8V9L - chains A and L of the 59 polymer chains in the assembly; structure by electron microscopy, 3.00 A resolution.

[Chain A]
Molecule: 23S Ribosomal RNA
Source organism: Mycolicibacterium smegmatis MC2 155
Sequence (3164 nucleotides; numbered -2 to 3161; the number before each row is that of its first residue; numbers below 1 keep their minus sign (U-2 is residue -2)):
    -2 UUGUAAGUGU UUAAGGGCGC AUGGUGGAUG CCUUGGCACU GGGAGCCGAU GAAGGACGUA
    58 GGAGGCUGCG AUAAGCCUCG GGGAGCUGUC AACCGAGCGU UGAUCCGAGG AUGUCCGAAU
   118 GGGGAAACCC GGCACGAGUG AUGUCGUGUC ACCAGGCGCU GAAUAUAUAG GCGUCUGGGG
   178 GGAACGCGGG GAAGUGAAAC AUCUCAGUAC CCGUAGGAAG AGAAAACAAA AUGUGAUUCC
   238 GUGAGUAGUG GCGAGCGAAA GCGGAGGAUG GCUAAACCGU AUGCAUGUGA UACCGGGUAG
   298 GGGUUGUGUG UGCGGGGUUG UGGGACCUAU CUUUCCGGCU CUACCUGGCU GGAGGGCAGU
   358 GAGAAAAUGU UGUGGUUAGC GGAAAUGGCU UGGGAUGGCC UGCCGUAGAC GGUGAGAGCC
   418 CGGUACGUGA AAACCCGACG UCUGUCUUGA UGGUGUUCCC GAGUAGCAGC GGGCCCGUGG
   478 AAUCUGCUGU GAAUCUGCCG GGACCACCCG GUAAGCCUGA AUACUUCCCA GUGACCGAUA
   538 GCGGAUUAGU ACCGUGAGGG AAUGGUGAAA AGUACCCCGG GAGGGGAGUG AAAGAGUACC
   598 UGAAACCGUG CGCUUACAAU CCGUCAGAGC CCUCGACGUG UCGUGGGGUG AUGGCGUGCC
   658 UUUUGAAGAA UGAGCCUGCG AGUCAGGGAC AUGUCGCGAG GUUAACCCGG GUGGGGUAGC
   718 CGCAGCGAAA GCGAGUCUGA AUAGGGCGUA UCCACACAAG AGUGUGUGGU GUAGUGGUGU
   778 GUUCUGGACC CGAAGCGGAG UGAUCUACCC AUGGCCAGGG UGAAGCGCGG GUAAGACCGC
   838 GUGGAGGCCC GAACCCACUU AGGUUGAAGA CUGAGGGGAU GAGCUGUGGG UAGGGGUGAA
   898 AGGCCAAUCA AACUCCGUGA UAGCUGGUUC UCCCCGAAAU GCAUUUAGGU GCAGCGUCGC
   958 AUGUUUCUUG CCGGAGGUAG AGCUACUGGA UGGCCGAUGG GCCCCACAGG GUUACUGACG
  1018 UCAGCCAAAC UCCGAAUGCC GGUAAGUCCA AGAGUGCGGC AGUGGGACGG CGGGGGAUAA
  1078 GCUCCGUGCG UCGAGAGGGA AACAGCCCAG AUCGCCGGCU AAGGCCCCUA AGCGUGUGCU
  1138 AAGUGGAAAA GGAUGUGCAG UCGCGAAGAC AACCAGGAGG UUGGCUUAGA AGCAGCCACC
  1198 CUUGAAAGAG UGCGUAAUAG CUCACUGGUC AAGUGAUUGU GCGCCGAUAA UGUAGCGGGG
  1258 CUCAAGCACA CCGCCGAAGC CGCGGCAGCC AACGUGUUGG CUGGGUAGGG GAGCGUCCUG
  1318 CAUCCGGUGA AGCCGCCGAG UGAUCGAGUG GUGGAGGGUG UGGGAGUGAG AAUGCAGGCA
  1378 UGAGUAGCGA UUAGGCAAGU GAGAACCUUG CCCGCCGAAA GACCAAGGGU UCCUGGGCCA
  1438 GGCCAGUCCG CCCAGGGUGA GUCGGGACCU AAGGCGAGGC CGACAGGCGU AGUCGAUGGA
  1498 CAACGGGUUG AUAUUCCCGU ACCCGUGUAU GUGCGUCCAU GAUGAAUCAG CGGUACUAAC
  1558 CAUCCAAAAC CACCGUGACC GCACCUUUCG GGGUGUGGCG UUGGUGGGGC UGCAUGGGAC
  1618 CUUCGUUGGU AGUAGUCAAG CGAUGGGGUG ACGCAGGAAG GUAGCCGUAC CGGUCAGUGG
  1678 UAAUACCGGG GUAAGCCUGU AGGGAGUCAG AUAGGUAAAU CCGUCUGGCA UAUAUCCUGA
  1738 GAGGUGAUGC AUAGCCGAGU GAGGCGAAUU CGGUGAUCCU AUGCUGCCGA GAAAAGCCUC
  1798 UAGCGAGGAC AUACACGGCC CGUACCCCAA ACCAACACAG GUGGUCAGGU AGAGAAUACU
  1858 AAGGCGUACG AGUGAACUAU GGUUAAGGAA CUCGGCAAAA UGCCCCCGUA ACUUCGGGAG
  1918 AAGGGGGACC CACAUGGCGU GUAAGCCUUU ACGGCCCAAG CGUGAGUGGG UGGCACAAAC
  1978 CAGUGAGAAG CGACUGUUUA CUAAAAACAC AGGUCCGUGC GAAGUCGCAA GACGAUGUAU
  2038 ACGGACUGAC GCCUGCCCGG UGCUGGAAGG UUAAGAGGAC CCGUUAACUC CCUUUGGGGG
  2098 UGAAGCGGAG AAUUUAAGCC CCAGUAAACG GCGGUGGUAA CUAUAACCAU CCUAAGGUAG
  2158 CGAAAUUCCU UGUCGGGUAA GUUCCGACCU GCACGAAUGG CGUAACGACU UCUCAACUGU
  2218 CUCAACCAUA GACUCGGCGA AAUUGCACUA CGAGUAAAGA UGCUCGUUAC GCGCGGCAGG
  2278 ACGAAAAGAC CCCGGGACCU UCACUACAAC UUGGUAUUGG UGCUCGAUAC GGUUUGUGUA
  2338 GGAUAGGUGG GAGACUGUGA AGCUCACACG CCAGUGUGGG UGGAGUCGUU GUUGAAAUAC
  2398 CACUCUGAUC GUAUUGGGCC UCUAACCUCG GACCGUAUAU CCGGUUCAGG GACAGUGCCU
  2458 GGUGGGUAGU UUAACUGGGG CGGUUGCCUC CUAAAAUGUA ACGGAGGCGC CCAAAGGUUC
  2518 CCUCAACCUG GACGGCAAUC AGGUGUUGAG UGUAAGUGCA CAAGGGAGCU UGACUGCGAG
  2578 ACGGACAUGU CGAGCAGGGA CGAAAGUCGG GACUAGUGAU CCGGCACCUC UGAGUGGAAG
  2638 GGGUGUCGCU CAACGGAUAA AAGGUACCCC GGGGAUAACA GGCUGAUCUU CCCCAAGAGU
  2698 CCAUAUCGAC GGGAUGGUUU GGCACCUCGA UGUCGGCUCG UCGCAUCCUG GGGCUGGAGC
  2758 AGGUCCCAAG GGUUGGGCUG UUCGCCCAUU AAAGCGGCAC GCGAGCUGGG UUUAGAACGU
  2818 CGUGAGACAG UUCGGUCUCU AUCCGCCGCG CGCGUCAGAA GCUUGAGGAA ACCUGUCCCU
  2878 AGUACGAGAG GACCGGGACG GACGAACCUC UGGUAUACCA GUUGUCCCAC CAGGGGCACG
  2938 GCUGGAUAGC CACGUUCGGA CAGGAUAACC GCUGAAAGCA UCUAAGCGGG AAACCUCUUC
  2998 CAAGACCAGG CUUCUCACCC UCUAGGAGGG AUAAGGCCCC CCGCAGACCA CGGGAUUGAU
  3058 AGACCAGACC UGGAAGCCUA GUAAUAGGUG CAGGGAACUG GCACUAACCG GCCGAAAACU
  3118 UACAACACCC CAUAAUCGUU GUAAGAAGAA AACAUUGACG CACC
Not modelled in the structure: -2 to 1, 1563-1608, 3121-3161

[Chain L]
Molecule: Large ribosomal subunit protein uL13
Source organism: Mycolicibacterium smegmatis MC2 155
Reference sequence: A0QSP8 (RL13_MYCS2); numbering as in UniProt (aligned over 1-147)
Amino-acid sequence (147 residues; row label = number of the first residue in the row):
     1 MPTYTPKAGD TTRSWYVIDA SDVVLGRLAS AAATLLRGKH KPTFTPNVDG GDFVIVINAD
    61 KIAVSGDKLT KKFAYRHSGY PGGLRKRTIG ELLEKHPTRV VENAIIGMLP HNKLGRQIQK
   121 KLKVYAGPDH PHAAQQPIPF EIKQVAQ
Not modelled in the structure: 1

[Interface between chain A and chain L]
Residue-residue contacts - 100 pairs, chain A then chain L:
  A3(A) - Pro131(L)  sugar contact
  A3(A) - His132(L)  hydrogen bond to the sugar
  A3(A) - Ala134(L)  base contact
  A3(A) - Gln135(L)  hydrogen bond to the sugar
  G4(A) - Trp15(L)  sugar contact
  G4(A) - His132(L)  phosphate contact
  G4(A) - Gln135(L)  hydrogen bond to the sugar
  U5(A) - Phe53(L)  phosphate contact
  C614(A) - Arg116(L)  phosphate contact
  A615(A) - Lys113(L)  sugar contact
  A615(A) - Arg116(L)  salt bridge to the phosphate
  A616(A) - Lys113(L)  salt bridge to the phosphate
  A616(A) - Arg116(L)  salt bridge to the phosphate
  A623(A) - Asn47(L)  base contact
  G624(A) - Thr5(L)  sugar contact
  G624(A) - Asn47(L)  sugar contact
  A625(A) - Thr5(L)  phosphate contact
  A625(A) - Pro6(L)  sugar contact
  A625(A) - Lys7(L)  salt bridge to the phosphate
  A625(A) - Ala8(L)  phosphate contact
  G626(A) - Ala8(L)  phosphate contact
  A648(A) - Asn47(L)  base contact
  U649(A) - Asn47(L)  hydrogen bond to the base
  U649(A) - Lys113(L)  phosphate contact
  U649(A) - Leu114(L)  phosphate contact
  G650(A) - Pro46(L)  sugar contact
  G650(A) - Asn47(L)  sugar contact
  G650(A) - Asn112(L)  phosphate contact
  G650(A) - Lys113(L)  salt bridge to the phosphate
  G650(A) - Leu114(L)  hydrogen bond to the phosphate
  G651(A) - Asn112(L)  phosphate contact
  C1113(A) - Pro2(L)  base contact
  C1113(A) - Thr3(L)  hydrogen bond to the base
  C1123(A) - Ser30(L)  hydrogen bond to the sugar
  C1124(A) - Ser30(L)  hydrogen bond to the sugar
  C1124(A) - Ala33(L)  sugar contact
  C1124(A) - Thr34(L)  sugar contact
  C1124(A) - Met108(L)  hydrogen bond to the sugar
  C1125(A) - Arg37(L)  salt bridge to the phosphate
  C1125(A) - Lys39(L)  salt bridge to the phosphate
  C1125(A) - Met108(L)  sugar contact
  C1125(A) - Pro110(L)  phosphate contact
  U1126(A) - Arg37(L)  salt bridge to the phosphate
  A1127(A) - Lys39(L)  salt bridge to the phosphate
  G1129(A) - Gln147(L)  hydrogen bond to the sugar
  C1130(A) - Arg27(L)  hydrogen bond to the base
  C1130(A) - Ile142(L)  base contact
  C1130(A) - Gln144(L)  base contact
  G1131(A) - Gln144(L)  hydrogen bond to the phosphate
  G1131(A) - Gln147(L)  sugar contact
  G1140(A) - Ser65(L)  base contact
  G1140(A) - Lys68(L)  hydrogen bond to the base
  G1140(A) - Lys71(L)  salt bridge to the phosphate
  G1249(A) - His77(L)  stacking on the base
  G1249(A) - Pro81(L)  phosphate contact
  G1249(A) - Gly82(L)  hydrogen bond to the phosphate
  U1250(A) - Tyr75(L)  sugar contact
  U1250(A) - Leu84(L)  base contact
  A1251(A) - Tyr75(L)  phosphate contact
  G1255(A) - Gly107(L)  hydrogen bond to the base
  G1256(A) - Asn103(L)  sugar contact
  G1256(A) - Ala104(L)  hydrogen bond to the sugar
  G1256(A) - Gly107(L)  sugar contact
  G1256(A) - Met108(L)  hydrogen bond to the base
  G1257(A) - Gly26(L)  sugar contact
  G1257(A) - Lys72(L)  salt bridge to the phosphate
  G1257(A) - Ala104(L)  phosphate contact
  C1258(A) - Val24(L)  phosphate contact
  C1258(A) - Leu25(L)  phosphate contact
  C1258(A) - Gly26(L)  hydrogen bond to the phosphate
  C1258(A) - Lys68(L)  salt bridge to the phosphate
  C1258(A) - Lys72(L)  salt bridge to the phosphate
  U1259(A) - Val24(L)  phosphate contact
  U1259(A) - Ser65(L)  hydrogen bond to the phosphate
  U1259(A) - Lys68(L)  salt bridge to the phosphate
  C1260(A) - Asp22(L)  hydrogen bond to the base
  C1260(A) - Val24(L)  base contact
  C1260(A) - Arg27(L)  hydrogen bond to the sugar
  C1260(A) - Ser65(L)  phosphate contact
  A1262(A) - Gly26(L)  hydrogen bond to the base
  G2263(A) - His111(L)  phosphate contact
  U2264(A) - His111(L)  salt bridge to the phosphate
  U2738(A) - Pro81(L)  phosphate contact
  C2739(A) - Pro81(L)  phosphate contact
  A2863(A) - Arg99(L)  hydrogen bond to the sugar
  G2864(A) - Arg76(L)  salt bridge to the phosphate
  G2864(A) - Arg85(L)  salt bridge to the phosphate
  G2864(A) - Arg87(L)  salt bridge to the phosphate
  G2864(A) - Arg99(L)  salt bridge to the phosphate
  G2865(A) - Arg76(L)  phosphate contact
  G2865(A) - Ser78(L)  phosphate contact
  G2865(A) - Arg85(L)  salt bridge to the phosphate
  A2866(A) - Ser78(L)  hydrogen bond to the phosphate
  A2866(A) - Tyr80(L)  phosphate contact
  C2992(A) - Lys95(L)  hydrogen bond to the sugar
  C3003(A) - Lys120(L)  phosphate contact
  C3004(A) - Glu102(L)  hydrogen bond to the base
  C3004(A) - Lys120(L)  salt bridge to the phosphate
  U3118(A) - Ala134(L)  hydrogen bond to the sugar
  U3118(A) - Gln136(L)  sugar contact
Other interface residues (no listed pair), chain A (49 interface residues in all): A2, A2266, A3119
Other interface residues (no listed pair), chain L (61 interface residues in all): Gly66, Asp67, Gly83, Leu109, Lys143

[Overview]
49 residues of chain A and 61 residues of chain L are in contact; the contacts include 27 hydrogen bonds, 21
salt bridges and 1 aromatic stacking contact. Polar pairs include U649(A)-Asn47(L), C1113(A)-Thr3(L) and
C1130(A)-Arg27(L).
Chain A is 23S Ribosomal RNA and chain L is Large ribosomal subunit protein uL13, both from Mycolicibacterium
smegmatis MC2 155; the structure, Cryo-EM structure of the Mycobacterium smegmatis 70S ribosome in complex
with hibernation factor Msmeg1130 (Balon) and ..., was determined by electron microscopy together with 8V9J
and 8V9K from the same study.
